6ZY3 - chains K and E of the 12 polymer chains in the assembly; structure by electron microscopy, 3.30 A resolution.

Chain K:
Molecule: YrbD protein
From: Escherichia coli B185
UniProtKB: D6IEA5 (D6IEA5_ECOLX); residue numbers follow UniProt; this construct covers 1-183
Sequence (183 residues; row label = number of the first residue in the row):
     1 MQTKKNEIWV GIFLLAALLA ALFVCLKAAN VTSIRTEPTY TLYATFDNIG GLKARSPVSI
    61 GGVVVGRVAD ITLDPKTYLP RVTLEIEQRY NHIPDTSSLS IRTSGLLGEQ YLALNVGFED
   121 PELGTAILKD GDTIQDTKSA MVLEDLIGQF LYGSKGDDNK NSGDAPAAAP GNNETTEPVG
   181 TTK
Not modelled in the structure: 1-2, 120-124, 153-183
From the paper describing this entry:
  - mutagenesis - L143E, I147E, Y152E: decreased growth in response to chlorpromazine
  - mutagenesis - I147E: decreased stability in response to SDS
  - mutagenesis - F150E: unchanged growth in response to cellular survivability

Chain E:
Molecule: Uncharacterized protein
From: Escherichia coli 2.3916
UniProtKB: I2X585 (I2X585_ECOLX); residue numbers follow UniProt; this construct covers 1-260
Sequence (260 residues; row label = number of the first residue in the row):
     1 MLLNALASLG HKGIKTLRTF GRAGLMLFNA LVGKPEFRKH APLLVRQLYN VGVLSMLIIV
    61 VSGVFIGMVL GLQGYLVLTT YSAETSLGML VALSLLRELG PVVAALLFAG RAGSALTAEI
   121 GLMRATEQLS SMEMMAVDPL RRVISPRFWA GVISLPLLTV IFVAVGIWGG SLVGVSWKGI
   181 DSGFFWSAMQ NAVDWRMDLV NCLIKSVVFA ITVTWISLFN GYDAIPTSAG ISRATTRTVV
   241 HSSLAVLGLD FVLTALMFGN
Not modelled in the structure: 259-260
From the paper describing this entry:
  - binding site for the ligand PEE: Leu70, Val77, Tyr81, Met89, Leu93, Glu98, Leu99
  - mutagenesis - E98R: decreased growth in response to chlorpromazine

Interface between chain K and chain E:
Contacting residue pairs (20; chain K residue first):
  Val24(K) with Leu172(E); Ser176(E)
  Cys25(K) with Trp168(E), hydrophobic
  Leu26(K) with Val175(E), hydrophobic; Ser176(E)
  Ala28(K) with Trp168(E)
  Lys53(K) with Ser187(E); Asn191(E)
  Ala54(K) with Ser187(E), hydrogen bond (backbone-side chain)
  Arg55(K) with Gly183(E)
  Pro57(K) with Asp181(E); Phe184(E)
  Arg67(K) with Asp181(E), salt bridge; Gly183(E)
  Ser104(K) with Glu84(E), hydrogen bond; Phe184(E)
  Leu107(K) with Ser82(E)
  Glu109(K) with Thr85(E); Phe184(E)
  Tyr111(K) with Phe184(E), hydrophobic
Also at the interface, not in a pair above, chain K (17 interface residues in all): Ser56, Val64, Gly105, Leu106
Also at the interface, not in a pair above, chain E (14 interface residues in all): Tyr81, Ser182

Summary:
17 residues of chain K face 14 of chain E across their interface, with 2 hydrogen bonds and 1 salt bridge.
Polar pairs include Arg67(K)-Asp181(E), Ala54(K)-Ser187(E) and Ser104(K)-Glu84(E). From the paper: a binding
site for the ligand PEE at Leu70(E), Val77(E) and Tyr81(E) among others; L143E, I147E and Y152E of chain K
reduce growth in response to chlorpromazine; 5 substitutions were tested in all.
Chain K is YrbD protein (Escherichia coli B185) and chain E is Uncharacterized protein (Escherichia coli
2.3916); the structure, Cryo-EM structure of MlaFEDB in complex with phospholipid, was determined by electron
microscopy, deposited together with 6ZY2, 6ZY4 and 6ZY9.
